PDB entry 3V21 | X-ray diffraction, 2.70 A resolution | chains B and J of the 8 polymer chains in the assembly

Chain B:
Protein: Endonuclease Bse634IR
From: Geobacillus stearothermophilus
Notes: EC 3.1.21.4
Reference sequence: Q8RT53 (Q8RT53_GEOSE); numbering as in UniProt (aligned over 1-293)
Sequence (293 residues; row label = number of the first residue in the row):
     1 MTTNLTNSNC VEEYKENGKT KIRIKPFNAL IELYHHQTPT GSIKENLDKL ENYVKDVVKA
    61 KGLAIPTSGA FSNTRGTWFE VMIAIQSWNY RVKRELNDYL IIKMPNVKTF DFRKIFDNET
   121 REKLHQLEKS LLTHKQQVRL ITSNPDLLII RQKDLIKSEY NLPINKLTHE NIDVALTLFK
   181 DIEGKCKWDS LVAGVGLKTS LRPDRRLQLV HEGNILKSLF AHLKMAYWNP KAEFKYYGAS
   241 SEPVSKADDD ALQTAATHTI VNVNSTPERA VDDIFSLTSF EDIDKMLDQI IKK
Unresolved in the structure: 1-3, 293
Sequence notes: engineered mutation Ala226 (Arg in Q8RT53)
What the authors report for this chain:
  - mutagenesis - P203G (10-fold), P203S (10-fold): increased catalytic activity on oligoduplex TA
  - mutagenesis - P203G, P203S: increased catalytic activity on mis-cognate substrates

Chain J:
Molecule: 13-nt DNA strand
Sequence (13 nucleotides; numbered 1 to 13; the number before each row is that of its first residue):
     1 TTCGACCGGT CGA

Chain B / chain J interface:
Contacting residue pairs (31):
  Ser68(B) - DG8(J)  hydrogen bond to the phosphate
  Ser68(B) - DG9(J)  hydrogen bond to the phosphate
  Ser72(B) - DC7(J)  sugar contact
  Ser72(B) - DG8(J)  hydrogen bond to the sugar
  Asn73(B) - DA5(J)  base contact
  Asn73(B) - DC6(J)  hydrogen bond to the base
  Arg75(B) - DG8(J)  salt bridge to the phosphate
  Gly76(B) - DC6(J)  phosphate contact
  Gly76(B) - DC7(J)  phosphate contact
  Glu80(B) - DC6(J)  sugar contact
  Asn106(B) - DG4(J)  phosphate contact
  Asn106(B) - DA5(J)  sugar contact
  Val107(B) - DG4(J)  hydrogen bond to the phosphate
  Val107(B) - DA5(J)  hydrogen bond to the phosphate
  Lys108(B) - DG4(J)  sugar contact
  Ser143(B) - DA5(J)  phosphate contact
  Asn144(B) - DA5(J)  hydrogen bond to the phosphate
  Asp146(B) - DA5(J)  phosphate contact
  Asp146(B) - DC6(J)  phosphate contact
  Leu197(B) - DC6(J)  phosphate contact
  Leu197(B) - DC7(J)  phosphate contact
  Lys198(B) - DC7(J)  salt bridge to the phosphate
  Thr199(B) - DC7(J)  hydrogen bond to the phosphate
  Thr199(B) - DG8(J)  hydrogen bond to the phosphate
  Ser200(B) - DC7(J)  sugar contact
  Ser200(B) - DG8(J)  hydrogen bond to the phosphate
  Arg202(B) - DG8(J)  hydrogen bond to the base
  Arg202(B) - DG9(J)  hydrogen bond to the base
  Arg202(B) - DT10(J)  base contact
  Arg205(B) - DC7(J)  sugar contact
  Arg205(B) - DG8(J)  hydrogen bond to the base
Also at the interface, not in a pair above, chain B (19 interface residues in all): Gln208
Also at the interface, not in a pair above, chain J (8 interface residues in all): DC3

Summary:
19 residues of chain B face 8 of chain J across their interface; the contacts include 13 hydrogen bonds and 2
salt bridges. Among the polar pairs are Asn73(B)-DC6(J), Arg202(B)-DG8(J) and Arg202(B)-DG9(J). The paper
reports that P203G and P203S of chain B increase catalytic activity on oligoduplex TA; P203G and P203S of
chain B increase catalytic activity on mis-cognate substrates.
Here chain B is Endonuclease Bse634IR (Geobacillus stearothermophilus) and chain J is a 13-nt DNA strand.
Entry 3V21 (Crystal structure of Type IIF restriction endonuclease Bse634I with cognate DNA) was determined by
X-ray diffraction (same publication as 3V1Z and 3V20).
